Entry 6X27 (X-ray diffraction, 2.12 A resolution); this record covers chain A.

Chain A:
Name: Lon protease homolog, mitochondrial
Organism: Homo sapiens
Notes: EC 3.4.21.53
UniProtKB: P36776 (LONM_HUMAN); residues 754-959 here = UniProt positions 754-959
Amino-acid sequence (218 residues; each row starts with the number of its first residue):
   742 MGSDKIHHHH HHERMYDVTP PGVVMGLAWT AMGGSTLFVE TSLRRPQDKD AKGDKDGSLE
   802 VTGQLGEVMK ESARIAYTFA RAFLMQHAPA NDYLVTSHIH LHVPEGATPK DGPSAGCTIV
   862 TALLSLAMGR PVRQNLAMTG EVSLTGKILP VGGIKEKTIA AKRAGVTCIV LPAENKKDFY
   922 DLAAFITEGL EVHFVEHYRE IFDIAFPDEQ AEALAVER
Not modelled in the structure: 742-753, 788-796, 949-959
Covalently attached groups: bortezomib (BO2) linked to S855
Sequence notes: initiating methionine (742); expression tag (743-753)
Small-molecule neighbours: bortezomib (BO2; N-[(1R)-1-(dihydroxyboryl)-3-methylbutyl]-N-(pyrazin-2-ylcarbonyl)-L-phenylalaninamide): L768, A769, W770, T771, S776, L778, M810, T849, P850, K851, D852, G853, P854, A856, G893, K898
UniProt features mapped onto this chain:
  - active site: S855, K898
  - natural variant: G767 (G767E: In CODASS), I927 (deletion: In CODASS)
  - mutagenesis: W770 (W770A: Has low basal, but normal stimulated ATPase activity, and retains peptidase activity; W770P: Has normal basal, but low stimulated ATPase activity, and abolishes peptidase activity), S855 (S855A: Lacks both ATPase and protease activity, but retains DNA binding activity), T880 (T880V: Enhances the basal, but not the stimulated ATPase activity), G893 (G893A: Has low basal, but normal stimulated ATPase activity, and retains peptidase activity; G893P: Has normal basal, but low stimulated ATPase activity, and abolishes peptidase activity), G894 (G894A/S: Enhances the basal, but not the stimulated ATPase activity, and retains peptidase activity; G894P: Enhances the basal, but not the stimulated ATPase activity, and abolishes peptidase activity)

Summary:
Covalently linked bortezomib: at S855. UniProt lists active-site residues S855 and K898 and 5 mutagenesis
sites.
Chain A is Lon protease homolog, mitochondrial (Homo sapiens); the structure, Lon protease proteolytic domain
complexed with bortezomib, was determined by X-ray diffraction (same publication as 6WYS, 6WZV and 6X1M).
